8EXH - chains C and i of the 40 polymer chains in the assembly; structure by electron microscopy, 3.50 A resolution.

# Chain C (and i)
Name: Protein virB2
From: Agrobacterium fabrum (strain C58 / ATCC 33970)
Notes: chain i of this document is another copy of the same molecule, construct and numbering; everything in this record applies to it too
Reference sequence: P17792 (VIRB2_AGRFC); residues 5-73 here correspond to UniProt positions 52-120 (UniProt number = residue number + 47)
Amino-acid sequence (69 residues; numbered 5 to 73; the number before each row is that of its first residue):
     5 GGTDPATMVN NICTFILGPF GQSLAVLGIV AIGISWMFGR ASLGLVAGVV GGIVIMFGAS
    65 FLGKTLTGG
Residues lining bound ligands:
  - X3D ((14S,17R)-20-amino-17-hydroxy-11,17-dioxo-12,16,18-trioxa-17lambda~5~-phosphaicosan-14-yl tetradecanoate), molecule 1: L28, L31, A35, I38, S39, F42
  - X3D, molecule 2: W40, A45, S46, L47, V50, A51, V54, G55
  - X3D, molecule 3: G48, A51, G55, I59, L66, L70

# Interface between chain C and chain i
Contacting residue pairs (6; chain C residue first):
  L47(C) - A35(i)  hydrophobic
  T69(C) - N15(i)  hydrogen bond (backbone-side chain)
  L70(C) - M12(i)
  L70(C) - I16(i)  hydrophobic
  T71(C) - T7(i)
  G72(C) - N15(i)
Also at the interface, not in a pair above, chain C (6 interface residues in all): L66
Also at the interface, not in a pair above, chain i (6 interface residues in all): F19

# In short
The chain C/chain i interface involves 6 residues from each chain; the contacts include 1 hydrogen bond. Its
one hydrogen-bonded contact is T69(C)-N15(i). Chain C binds 3 copies of compound X3D.
Chain C and chain i are both Protein virB2 (Agrobacterium fabrum (strain C58 / ATCC 33970)); the structure,
Agrobacterium tumefaciens Tpilus, was determined by electron microscopy, deposited together with 8DFT and
8DFU.
